Entry 3VD1 (X-ray diffraction, 2.95 A resolution); this record covers chains B and F of the 8 polymer chains in the assembly.

# Chain B
Protein: Tumor protein p73
From: Homo sapiens
UniProtKB: O15350 (P73_HUMAN); residues 115-312 here = UniProt positions 115-312
Amino-acid sequence (210 residues; numbered 103 to 312; the number before each row is that of its first residue):
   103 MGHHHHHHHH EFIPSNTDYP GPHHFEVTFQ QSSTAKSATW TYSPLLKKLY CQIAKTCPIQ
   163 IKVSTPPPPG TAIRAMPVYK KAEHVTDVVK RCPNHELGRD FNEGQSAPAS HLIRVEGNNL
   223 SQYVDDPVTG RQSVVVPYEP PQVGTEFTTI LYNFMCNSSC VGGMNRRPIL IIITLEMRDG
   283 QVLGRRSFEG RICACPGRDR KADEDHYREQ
Unresolved in the structure: 103-113
Sequence notes: initiating methionine (103); expression tag (104-114)
Metal / ion sites: Zn2+: Cys-194, His-197, Cys-258, Cys-262
Swiss-Prot annotation at these positions:
  - binding site (Zn(2+)): Cys-194, His-197, Cys-258, Cys-262
From the paper describing this entry:
  - binding site for the 12-nt DNA strand (chain F): Cys-297
  - binding site for the 12-nt DNA strand: Lys-138

# Chain F
Molecule: 12-nt DNA strand
Sequence (12 nucleotides; each row starts with the number of its first residue):
   410 CGGGCATGCC CG

# Interface between chain B and chain F
Pairs across the interface (8; chain B residue first):
  Ala-137(B) / DC410(F)  base contact
  Lys-138(B) / DC410(F)  sugar contact
  Lys-138(B) / DG411(F)  hydrogen bond to the phosphate
  Lys-138(B) / DG412(F)  hydrogen bond to the base
  Lys-138(B) / DG413(F)  hydrogen bond to the base
  Ser-139(B) / DC410(F)  hydrogen bond to the base
  Ala-140(B) / DC410(F)  base contact
  Arg-300(B) / DG413(F)  hydrogen bond to the base
Also at the interface, not in a pair above, chain F (5 interface residues in all): DC414

# Summary
Chain B and chain F each contribute 5 residues to their interface; the contacts include 5 hydrogen bonds.
Among the polar pairs are Lys-138(B)/DG412(F), Lys-138(B)/DG413(F) and Ser-139(B)/DC410(F). The paper reports
a binding site for the 12-nt DNA strand (chain F) at Cys-297(B); a binding site for the 12-nt DNA strand at
Lys-138(B).
Chain B is Tumor protein p73 (Homo sapiens) and chain F is a 12-nt DNA strand; the structure, structure of p73
DNA binding domain tetramer modulates p73 transactivation, was determined by X-ray diffraction, deposited
together with 3VD0 and 3VD2.
